PDB entry 1J1X | X-ray diffraction, 1.80 A resolution | chains L and Y of the 3 polymer chains in the assembly

== Chain L ==
Name: lysozyme binding Ig kappa chain V23-J2 region
From: Mus musculus
Reference sequence: P01642 (KV5I_MOUSE); residue numbers follow UniProt; this construct covers 1-107
Amino-acid sequence (107 residues; numbered 1 to 107; the number before each row is that of its first residue):
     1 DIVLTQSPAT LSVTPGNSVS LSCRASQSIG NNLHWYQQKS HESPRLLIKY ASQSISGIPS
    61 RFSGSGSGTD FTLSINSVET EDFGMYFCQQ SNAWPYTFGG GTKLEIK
Cystine bridges: Cys-23/Cys-88
Construct notes: engineered mutation Ala-93 (Ser in P01642)

== Chain Y ==
Name: Lysozyme C
From: Gallus gallus
Notes: EC 3.2.1.17
Reference sequence: P00698 (LYSC_CHICK); residues 1-129 here correspond to UniProt positions 19-147 (UniProt number = residue number + 18)
Amino-acid sequence (129 residues; each row starts with the number of its first residue):
     1 KVFGRCELAA AMKRHGLDNY RGYSLGNWVC AAKFESNFNT QATNRNTDGS TDYGILQINS
    61 RWWCNDGRTP GSRNLCNIPC SALLSSDITA SVNCAKKIVS DGNGMNAWVA WRNRCKGTDV
   121 QAWIRGCRL
Cystine bridges: Cys-6/Cys-127, Cys-30/Cys-115, Cys-64/Cys-80, Cys-76/Cys-94
Curated features (UniProtKB/Swiss-Prot):
  - active site: Glu-35, Asp-52
  - binding site (substrate): Asp-101

== Interface between chain L and chain Y ==
Pairs across the interface (19; chain L residue first):
  Asn-31(L) / His-15(Y)
  Asn-31(L) / Gly-16(Y)
  Asn-31(L) / Lys-96(Y)  hydrogen bond
  Asn-32(L) / Gly-16(Y)  hydrogen bond (side chain-backbone)
  Asn-32(L) / Tyr-20(Y)
  Asn-32(L) / Lys-96(Y)  hydrogen bond
  Lys-49(L) / Asn-93(Y)
  Tyr-50(L) / Asn-93(Y)
  Tyr-50(L) / Lys-96(Y)
  Gln-53(L) / Thr-89(Y)
  Gln-53(L) / Asn-93(Y)  hydrogen bond
  Ser-91(L) / Tyr-20(Y)
  Ser-91(L) / Arg-21(Y)
  Asn-92(L) / Asn-19(Y)  hydrogen bond (side chain-backbone)
  Asn-92(L) / Tyr-20(Y)
  Asn-92(L) / Arg-21(Y)  hydrogen bond (backbone-backbone)
  Trp-94(L) / Arg-21(Y)
  Tyr-96(L) / Arg-21(Y)  hydrogen bond
  Tyr-96(L) / Ser-100(Y)
Other interface residues (no listed pair), chain L (11 interface residues in all): Gly-30, Ala-93
Other interface residues (no listed pair), chain Y (10 interface residues in all): Arg-14

== Summary ==
11 residues of chain L face 10 of chain Y across their interface, with 7 hydrogen bonds. Polar pairs include
Asn-31(L)/Lys-96(Y), Asn-32(L)/Gly-16(Y) and Asn-32(L)/Lys-96(Y). From UniProt: active-site residues Glu-35(Y)
and Asp-52(Y) and substrate-binding residue Asp-101(Y) on chain Y.
Chain L is lysozyme binding Ig kappa chain V23-J2 region (Mus musculus) and chain Y is Lysozyme C (Gallus
gallus); the structure, Crystal Structure of HyHEL-10 Fv mutant LS93A complexed with hen egg white lysozyme,
was determined by X-ray diffraction (same publication as 1J1P).
